PDB entry 7M2W | electron microscopy, 3.00 A resolution | chains A and F of the 12 polymer chains in the assembly

# Chain A
Name: Tubulin gamma chain
From: Saccharomyces cerevisiae (strain ATCC 204508 / S288c)
Reference sequence: P53378 (TBG_YEAST); residue numbers follow UniProt; this construct covers 1-473
Amino-acid sequence (473 residues; numbered 1 to 473; the number before each row is that of its first residue):
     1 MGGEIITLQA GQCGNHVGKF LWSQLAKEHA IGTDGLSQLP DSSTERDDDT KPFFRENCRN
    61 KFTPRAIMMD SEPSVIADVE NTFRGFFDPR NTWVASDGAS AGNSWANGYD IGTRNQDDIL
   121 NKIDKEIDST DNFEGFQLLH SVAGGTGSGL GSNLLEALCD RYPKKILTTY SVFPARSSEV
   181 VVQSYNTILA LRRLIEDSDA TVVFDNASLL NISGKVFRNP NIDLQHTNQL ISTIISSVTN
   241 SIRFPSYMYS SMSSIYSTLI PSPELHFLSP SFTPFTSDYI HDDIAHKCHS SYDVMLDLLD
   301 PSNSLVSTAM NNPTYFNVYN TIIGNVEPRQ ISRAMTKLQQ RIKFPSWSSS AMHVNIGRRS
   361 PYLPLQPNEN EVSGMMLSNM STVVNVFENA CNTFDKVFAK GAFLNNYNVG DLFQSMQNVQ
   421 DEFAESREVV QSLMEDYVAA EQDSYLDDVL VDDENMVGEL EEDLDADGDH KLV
Disordered / not traced: 454-473
Differences from the reference sequence: engineered mutation Cys-58 (Ser in P53378), Cys-288 (Gly in P53378)
Residues lining bound ligands: GTP (guanosine-5'-triphosphate): Gly-11, Gln-12, Cys-13, His-16, Asp-70, Ser-71, Glu-72, Asn-103, Ser-141, Ala-143, Gly-144, Gly-145, Thr-146, Gly-147, Pro-174, Gln-183, Asn-206, Leu-224, Gln-225, Thr-227, Asn-228

# Chain F
Name: Spindle pole body component SPC98
From: Saccharomyces cerevisiae (strain ATCC 204508 / S288c)
Reference sequence: P53540 (SPC98_YEAST); numbering as in UniProt (aligned over 1-846)
Amino-acid sequence (846 residues; numbered 1 to 846; the number before each row is that of its first residue):
     1 MELEPTLFGI IEALAPQLLS QSHLQTFVSD VVNLLRSSTK SATQLGPLID FYKLQSLDSP
    61 ETTIMWHKIE KFLDALFGIQ NTDDMVKYLS VFQSLLPSNY RAKIVQKSSG LNMENLANHE
   121 HLLSPVRAPS IYTEASFENM DRFSERRSMV SSPNRYVPSS TYSSVTLRQL SNPYYVNTIP
   181 EEDILKYVSY TLLATTSALF PFDHEQIQIP SKIPNFESGL LHLIFEAGLL YQSLGYKVEK
   241 FRMLNISPMK KALIIEISEE LQNYTAFVNN LVSSGTVVSL KSLYREIYEN IIRLRIYCRF
   301 TEHLEELSGD TFLIELNIFK SHGDLTIRKI ATNLFNSMIS LYYEYLMNWL TKGLLRATYG
   361 EFFIAENTDT NGTDDDFIYH IPIEFNQERV PAFIPKELAY KIFMIGKSYI FLEKYCKEVQ
   421 WTNEFSKKYH VLYQSNSYRG ISTNFFEIIN DQYSEIVNHT NQILNQKFHY RDVVFALKNI
   481 LLMGKSDFMD ALIEKANDIL ATPSDSLPNY KLTRVLQEAV QLSSLRHLMN SPRNSSVING
   541 LDARVLDLGH GSVGWDVFTL DYILYPPLSL VLNVNRPFGR KEYLRIFNFL WRFKKNNYFY
   601 QKEMLKSNDI IRSFKKIRGY NPLIRDIINK LSRISILRTQ FQQFNSKMES YYLNCIIEEN
   661 FKEMTRKLQR TENKSQNQFD LIRLNNGTIE LNGILTPKAE VLTKSSSSKP QKHAIEKTLN
   721 IDELESVHNT FLTNILSHKL FATNTSEISV GDYSGQPYPT SLVLLLNSVY EFVKVYCNLN
   781 DIGYEIFIKM NLNDHEASNG LLGKFNTNLK EIVSQYKNFK DRLYIFRADL KNDGDEELFL
   841 LSKSLR
Disordered / not traced: 1-162, 705-714

# Interface between chain A and chain F
Contacting residue pairs (111; chain A residue first):
  Met-1(A) with Asp-490(F); Ile-493(F), hydrophobic; Glu-494(F); Tyr-598(F), hydrophobic; Gln-601(F)
  Thr-44(A) with Ser-531(F); Pro-532(F)
  Glu-45(A) with His-527(F); Ser-531(F), hydrogen bond; Arg-533(F), salt bridge; Asn-534(F), hydrogen bond
  Arg-46(A) with His-527(F)
  Asp-47(A) with Lys-485(F)
  Asp-48(A) with His-527(F), salt bridge
  Asp-49(A) with Arg-526(F), salt bridge
  Lys-51(A) with Leu-522(F); Arg-526(F)
  Asp-131(A) with Leu-522(F)
  Cys-159(A) with Arg-612(F); Lys-616(F)
  Pro-163(A) with Asp-609(F)
  Lys-164(A) with Leu-605(F); Lys-606(F)
  Ile-166(A) with Leu-605(F), hydrophobic
  Glu-196(A) with Arg-612(F)
  Asp-197(A) with Arg-612(F), hydrogen bond (backbone-side chain); Lys-616(F), salt bridge
  Asp-199(A) with Asn-608(F), hydrogen bond; Arg-612(F), salt bridge
  Pro-245(A) with Lys-485(F); Asp-487(F)
  Ser-246(A) with Gly-484(F); Lys-485(F); Ser-486(F), hydrogen bond (backbone-backbone)
  Tyr-247(A) with Lys-478(F); Met-483(F); Gly-484(F); Ser-486(F); Lys-594(F); Leu-653(F); Glu-658(F), hydrogen bond
  Met-248(A) with Ser-486(F); Ser-646(F); Glu-649(F); Ser-650(F), hydrogen bond (side chain-backbone); Asn-654(F)
  Tyr-249(A) with Ser-646(F), hydrogen bond
  Ser-250(A) with Ser-486(F), hydrogen bond; Asp-487(F); Asp-490(F), hydrogen bond
  Ser-251(A) with Asp-490(F); Gln-601(F)
  Ser-253(A) with Gln-601(F); Met-604(F)
  Ser-254(A) with Gln-601(F)
  Ser-257(A) with Met-604(F); Thr-639(F); Gln-642(F), hydrogen bond
  Thr-258(A) with Gln-643(F), hydrogen bond (backbone-side chain)
  Ile-260(A) with Thr-639(F)
  Pro-261(A) with Ser-635(F), hydrogen bond (backbone-side chain); Ile-636(F), hydrophobic; Thr-639(F), hydrogen bond (backbone-side chain)
  Ser-262(A) with Ser-632(F); Ser-635(F); Ile-636(F)
  Pro-263(A) with Asn-608(F); Ile-611(F), hydrophobic; Ser-635(F)
  Glu-264(A) with Lys-615(F), salt bridge; Ser-632(F), hydrogen bond
  Asn-317(A) with Gln-643(F), hydrogen bond
  Pro-328(A) with Glu-659(F)
  Arg-329(A) with Cys-655(F), hydrogen bond; Glu-837(F), salt bridge
  Ser-332(A) with Leu-840(F)
  Met-335(A) with Ser-844(F)
  Thr-336(A) with Leu-840(F); Lys-843(F)
  Gln-339(A) with Lys-843(F), hydrogen bond; Ser-844(F)
  Ser-346(A) with Arg-846(F), hydrogen bond (backbone-side chain)
  Trp-347(A) with Gln-640(F), hydrogen bond (backbone-side chain)
  Ser-348(A) with Gln-640(F); Arg-846(F), hydrogen bond (backbone-side chain)
  Ser-349(A) with Gln-640(F), hydrogen bond; Lys-820(F); Arg-827(F), hydrogen bond (backbone-side chain); Leu-845(F); Arg-846(F)
  Ser-350(A) with Gln-640(F); Gln-643(F); Phe-644(F); Leu-845(F); Arg-846(F)
  Ala-351(A) with Ser-844(F); Arg-846(F)
  Met-352(A) with Lys-647(F), hydrogen bond (backbone-side chain)
  His-353(A) with Gln-643(F); Ser-646(F); Lys-647(F)
  Arg-358(A) with Lys-485(F)
  Tyr-445(A) with Arg-633(F), hydrogen bond (backbone-side chain)
  Leu-446(A) with Ile-636(F), hydrophobic
  Asp-448(A) with Lys-630(F), salt bridge; Arg-633(F), salt bridge
  Val-449(A) with Arg-633(F)
  Leu-450(A) with Val-813(F); Lys-817(F), hydrogen bond (backbone-side chain)
  Asp-452(A) with Lys-630(F), salt bridge
  Asp-453(A) with Lys-817(F), salt bridge
Other interface residues (no listed pair), chain A (63 interface residues in all): Gly-2, Thr-50, Lys-165, Ser-198, Tyr-256, Pro-345, Val-354, Ile-356
Other interface residues (no listed pair), chain F (69 interface residues in all): Met-489, Ser-524, Leu-528, Asn-597, Asp-626, Asn-629, Ile-634, Leu-637, Arg-638, Ile-657, Lys-810, Tyr-816

# Summary
63 residues of chain A and 69 residues of chain F are in contact; the contacts include 26 hydrogen bonds and
11 salt bridges. Polar contacts include Glu-45(A)/Arg-533(F), Asp-48(A)/His-527(F) and Asp-49(A)/Arg-526(F).
Chain A binds GTP.
Here chain A is Tubulin gamma chain and chain F is Spindle pole body component SPC98, both from Saccharomyces
cerevisiae (strain ATCC 204508 / S288c). Entry 7M2W (Engineered disulfide cross-linked closed conformation of
the Yeast gamma-TuRC(SS)) was determined by electron microscopy (same publication as 7M2X, 7M2Y, 7M2Z and
7M3P).
